5M0I - chains C and F of the 9 polymer chains in the assembly; structure by X-ray diffraction, 2.41 A resolution.

# Chain C
Protein: SWI5-dependent HO expression protein 2
Source organism: Saccharomyces cerevisiae
UniProtKB: B3LQW9 (SHE2_YEAS1); residues 6-246 here = UniProt positions 6-246
Chain sequence (246 residues; each row starts with the number of its first residue):
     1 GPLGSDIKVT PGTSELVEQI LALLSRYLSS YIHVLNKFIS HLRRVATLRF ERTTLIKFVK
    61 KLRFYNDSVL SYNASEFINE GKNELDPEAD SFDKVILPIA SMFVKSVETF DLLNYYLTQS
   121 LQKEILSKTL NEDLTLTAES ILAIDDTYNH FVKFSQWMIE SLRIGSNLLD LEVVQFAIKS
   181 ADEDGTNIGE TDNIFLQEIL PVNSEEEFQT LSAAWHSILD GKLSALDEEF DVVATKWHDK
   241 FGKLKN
Disordered / not traced: 1-2, 83-85, 246
Construct notes: expression tag (1-5); engineered mutation Ser-14 (Cys in B3LQW9), Ser-68 (Cys in B3LQW9), Ser-106 (Cys in B3LQW9), Ser-180 (Cys in B3LQW9)
Curated features (UniProtKB/Swiss-Prot):
  - motif: Glu-15 to Leu-23 (Nuclear localization signal)

# Chain F
Molecule: ASH1-E3 element, RNA
Sequence (28 nucleotides; row label = number of the first residue in the row):
     1 GAUAACUGAA UCGAAAGACA UUAUCACG
Ion coordination: Mg2+ site 1 near U7 (its only coordinating residue here); Mg2+ site 2 near G8 (its only coordinating residue here)

# How chain C and chain F interact
Contacting residue pairs (34; chain C residue first):
  Asn-36(C) / C6(F)  hydrogen bond to the base
  Asn-36(C) / G8(F)  hydrogen bond to the sugar
  Asn-36(C) / A9(F)  sugar contact
  Asn-36(C) / A10(F)  hydrogen bond to the sugar
  Lys-37(C) / A10(F)  hydrogen bond to the sugar
  Lys-37(C) / U11(F)  salt bridge to the phosphate
  Ile-39(C) / C6(F)  base contact
  Ser-40(C) / A10(F)  hydrogen bond to the base
  Ser-40(C) / U11(F)  sugar contact
  His-41(C) / U11(F)  phosphate contact
  His-41(C) / C12(F)  phosphate contact
  Arg-43(C) / A4(F)  hydrogen bond to the base
  Arg-43(C) / A5(F)  hydrogen bond to the sugar
  Arg-43(C) / A20(F)  hydrogen bond to the base
  Arg-44(C) / C12(F)  sugar contact
  Arg-49(C) / U3(F)  hydrogen bond to the phosphate
  Arg-49(C) / A4(F)  salt bridge to the phosphate
  Arg-52(C) / A5(F)  sugar contact
  Arg-52(C) / C6(F)  salt bridge to the phosphate
  Thr-53(C) / A5(F)  phosphate contact
  Ile-56(C) / C6(F)  sugar contact
  Val-59(C) / C6(F)  base contact
  Lys-60(C) / C6(F)  base contact
  Lys-60(C) / U7(F)  salt bridge to the phosphate
  Arg-63(C) / C6(F)  hydrogen bond to the base
  Arg-63(C) / U7(F)  sugar contact
  Arg-63(C) / G8(F)  hydrogen bond to the sugar
  His-238(C) / C12(F)  salt bridge to the phosphate
  His-238(C) / G13(F)  phosphate contact
  Gly-242(C) / C12(F)  sugar contact
  Lys-243(C) / C12(F)  phosphate contact
  Lys-243(C) / G13(F)  phosphate contact
  Leu-244(C) / C12(F)  sugar contact
  Leu-244(C) / G13(F)  hydrogen bond to the phosphate
Other interface residues (no listed pair), chain C (21 interface residues in all): His-33, Ala-46, Phe-50

# Summary
21 residues of chain C face 12 of chain F across their interface, with 12 hydrogen bonds and 5 salt bridges.
Among the polar pairs are Asn-36(C)/C6(F), Ser-40(C)/A10(F) and Arg-43(C)/A4(F).
Chain C is SWI5-dependent HO expression protein 2 (Saccharomyces cerevisiae) and chain F is ASH1-E3 element,
RNA; the structure, Crystal structure of the nuclear complex with She2p and the ASH1 mRNA E3-localization
element, was determined by X-ray diffraction together with 5M0H and 5M0J from the same study.
